Entry 9G1X (electron microscopy, 3.50 A resolution); this record covers chains B and C of the 14 polymer chains in the assembly.

Chain B:
Name: DNA-directed RNA polymerase I subunit RPA135
Source organism: Saccharomyces cerevisiae
Notes: EC 2.7.7.6
UniProtKB: P22138 (RPA2_YEAST); residue numbers follow UniProt; this construct covers 1-1203
Sequence (1203 residues; numbered 1 to 1203; the number before each row is that of its first residue):
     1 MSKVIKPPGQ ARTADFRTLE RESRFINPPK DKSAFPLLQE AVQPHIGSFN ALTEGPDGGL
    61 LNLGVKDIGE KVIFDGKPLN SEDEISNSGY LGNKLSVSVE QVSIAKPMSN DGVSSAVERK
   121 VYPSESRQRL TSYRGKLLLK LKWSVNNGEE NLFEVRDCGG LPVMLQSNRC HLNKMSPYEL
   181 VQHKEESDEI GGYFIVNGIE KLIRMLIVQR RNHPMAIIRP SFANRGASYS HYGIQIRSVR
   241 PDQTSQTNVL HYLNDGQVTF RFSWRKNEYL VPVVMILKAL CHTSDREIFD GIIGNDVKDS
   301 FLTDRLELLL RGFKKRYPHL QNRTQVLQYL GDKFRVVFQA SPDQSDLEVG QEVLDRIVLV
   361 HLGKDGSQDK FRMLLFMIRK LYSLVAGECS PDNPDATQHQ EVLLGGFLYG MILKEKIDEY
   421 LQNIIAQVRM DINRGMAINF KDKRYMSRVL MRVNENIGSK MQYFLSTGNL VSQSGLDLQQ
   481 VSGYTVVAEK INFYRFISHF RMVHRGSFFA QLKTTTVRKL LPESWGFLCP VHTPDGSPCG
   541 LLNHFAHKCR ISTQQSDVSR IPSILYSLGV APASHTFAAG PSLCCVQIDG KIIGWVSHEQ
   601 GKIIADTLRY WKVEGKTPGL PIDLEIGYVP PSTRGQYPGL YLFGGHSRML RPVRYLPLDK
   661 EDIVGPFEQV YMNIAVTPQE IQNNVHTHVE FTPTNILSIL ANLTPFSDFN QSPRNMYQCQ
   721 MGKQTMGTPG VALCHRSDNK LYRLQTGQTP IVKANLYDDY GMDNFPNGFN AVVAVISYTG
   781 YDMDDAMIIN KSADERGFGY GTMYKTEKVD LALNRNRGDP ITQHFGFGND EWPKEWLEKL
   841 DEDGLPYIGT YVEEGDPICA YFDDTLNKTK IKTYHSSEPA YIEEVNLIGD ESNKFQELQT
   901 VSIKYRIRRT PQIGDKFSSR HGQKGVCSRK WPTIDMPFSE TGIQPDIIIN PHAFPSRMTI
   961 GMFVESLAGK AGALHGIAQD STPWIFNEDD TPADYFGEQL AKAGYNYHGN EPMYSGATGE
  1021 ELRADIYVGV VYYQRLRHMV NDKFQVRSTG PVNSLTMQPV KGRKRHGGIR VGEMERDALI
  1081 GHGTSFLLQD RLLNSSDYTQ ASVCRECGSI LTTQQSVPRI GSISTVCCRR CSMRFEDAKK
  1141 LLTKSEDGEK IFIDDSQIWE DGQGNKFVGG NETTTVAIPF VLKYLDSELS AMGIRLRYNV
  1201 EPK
Disordered / not traced: 1-9, 79-88, 112-115, 282-323, 615-618, 1120-1123, 1139-1155
Curated features (UniProtKB/Swiss-Prot):
  - zinc finger: Cys1104 to Cys1131 (C4-type)
  - modified residue: Ser2 (N-acetylserine), Ser81 (Phosphoserine), Ser1156 (Phosphoserine)
  - mutagenesis: Cys1104 (C1104A: No effect; when associated with A-1107; A-1128 and A-1131), Cys1107 (C1107A: Lethal. Abolishes recruitment of RPA1 to Pol I. No effect; when associated with A-1104; A-1128 and A-1131), Cys1127 (C1127R: Responsible of suppression of RPA190-5 and RPA190-1 mutations), Cys1128 (C1128A: No effect; when associated with A-1104; A-1107 and A-1131), Cys1131 (C1131A: No effect; when associated with A-1104; A-1107 and A-1128)
Metal / ion sites: Zn2+: Cys1104, Cys1107, Cys1128, Cys1131
Reported in the primary citation:
  - conformationally variable residues (order/disorder transition): Cys281 to Thr324

Chain C:
Name: DNA-directed RNA polymerases I and III subunit RPAC1
Source organism: Saccharomyces cerevisiae
UniProtKB: P07703 (RPAC1_YEAST); numbering as in UniProt (aligned over 1-335)
Sequence (335 residues; each row starts with the number of its first residue):
     1 MSNIVGIEYN RVTNTTSTDF PGFSKDAENE WNVEKFKKDF EVNISSLDAR EANFDLINID
    61 TSIANAFRRI MISEVPSVAA EYVYFFNNTS VIQDEVLAHR IGLVPLKVDP DMLTWVDSNL
   121 PDDEKFTDEN TIVLSLNVKC TRNPDAPKGS TDPKELYNNA HVYARDLKFE PQGRQSTTFA
   181 DCPVVPADPD ILLAKLRPGQ EISLKAHCIL GIGGDHAKFS PVSTASYRLL PQINILQPIK
   241 GESARRFQKC FPPGVIGIDE GSDEAYVKDA RKDTVSREVL RYEEFADKVK LGRVRNHFIF
   301 NVESAGAMTP EEIFFKSVRI LKNKAEYLKN CPITQ
Disordered / not traced: 1-29, 334-335
Curated features (UniProtKB/Swiss-Prot):
  - modified residue: Ser2 (N-acetylserine), Ser17 (Phosphoserine)

How chain B and chain C interact:
Residue-residue contacts (55; chain B residue first):
  Arg743(B) - Gln93(C)  hydrogen bond
  Gln745(B) - Gln93(C)  hydrogen bond
  Gln745(B) - Val96(C)
  Lys791(B) - Gly214(C)
  Ser792(B) - Ala217(C)
  Glu795(B) - His99(C)
  Glu795(B) - His216(C)  salt bridge
  Arg796(B) - His99(C)
  Arg796(B) - Leu103(C)
  Arg796(B) - Ala217(C)
  Gly797(B) - His99(C)  hydrogen bond (backbone-side chain)
  Tyr800(B) - Glu95(C)
  Tyr800(B) - Val96(C)  hydrophobic
  Thr802(B) - Glu95(C)
  Tyr804(B) - Gln93(C)
  Arg906(B) - Gln93(C)
  Arg906(B) - Asp94(C)  salt bridge
  Arg906(B) - Glu95(C)  salt bridge
  Arg908(B) - Glu95(C)
  Ile934(B) - Arg68(C)  hydrogen bond (backbone-side chain)
  Ile934(B) - Arg69(C)
  Ile934(B) - Ile72(C)  hydrophobic
  Asp935(B) - Arg69(C)  salt bridge
  Phe938(B) - Arg68(C)
  Phe938(B) - Tyr227(C)
  Glu940(B) - Ser226(C)
  Glu940(B) - Arg228(C)  salt bridge
  Glu940(B) - Thr274(C)
  Glu940(B) - Val275(C)  hydrogen bond (side chain-backbone)
  Glu940(B) - Arg293(C)  salt bridge
  Thr941(B) - Ser226(C)
  Gly942(B) - Thr224(C)  hydrogen bond (backbone-side chain)
  Gly942(B) - Ser226(C)
  Gln944(B) - Ile72(C)
  Gly1004(B) - Ser276(C)  hydrogen bond (backbone-side chain)
  Asn1006(B) - Ser276(C)  hydrogen bond (side chain-backbone)
  Tyr1007(B) - Arg281(C)
  Pro1012(B) - Val275(C)  hydrophobic
  Pro1012(B) - Arg277(C)
  Tyr1014(B) - Arg228(C)
  Tyr1014(B) - Leu229(C)  hydrogen bond (side chain-backbone)
  Tyr1014(B) - Arg293(C)  hydrogen bond
  Ser1015(B) - Asn65(C)
  Gly1016(B) - Asn65(C)
  Gly1016(B) - Arg68(C)  hydrogen bond (backbone-side chain)
  Gly1016(B) - Arg69(C)  hydrogen bond (backbone-side chain)
  Ala1017(B) - Asn65(C)  hydrogen bond (backbone-side chain)
  Ala1017(B) - Arg69(C)
  Thr1018(B) - Asn65(C)  hydrogen bond (backbone-side chain)
  Gly1019(B) - Thr61(C)
  Gly1019(B) - Asn65(C)
  Gly1019(B) - Tyr227(C)  hydrogen bond (backbone-side chain)
  Glu1020(B) - Thr61(C)
  Glu1021(B) - Arg293(C)  salt bridge
  Asp1025(B) - Arg277(C)  salt bridge
Other interface residues (no listed pair), chain B (37 interface residues in all): Ile26, Asn27, Tyr881, Thr933, Tyr1005
Other interface residues (no listed pair), chain C (28 interface residues in all): Ser73, Thr151, Asp215

In short:
Chain B and chain C form an interface of 37 and 28 residues respectively, with 15 hydrogen bonds and 8 salt
bridges. Polar contacts include Glu795(B)-His216(C), Arg906(B)-Asp94(C) and Arg906(B)-Glu95(C). Cys1104(B),
Cys1107(B), Cys1128(B) and Cys1131(B) coordinate Zn2+. Curated annotation (UniProt) lists 5 mutagenesis sites
on chain B. The paper reports conformational variability at Cys281(B).
Here chain B is DNA-directed RNA polymerase I subunit RPA135 and chain C is DNA-directed RNA polymerases I and
III subunit RPAC1, both from Saccharomyces cerevisiae. Entry 9G1X (Yeast RNA polymerase I elongation complex
stalled by an apurinic site, 11-subunit) was determined by electron microscopy together with 9G1V, 9G23, 9G24,
9G26, 9G27, 9G29, 9G2B and 9G2C from the same study.
